3G5M - chains A and B; structure by X-ray diffraction, 1.84 A resolution.

== Chain A (and B) ==
Molecule: Ribosyldihydronicotinamide dehydrogenase [quinone]
From: Homo sapiens
Notes: EC 1.10.99.2; chain B of this document is another copy of the same molecule, construct and numbering; everything in this record applies to it too
UniProt: P16083 (NQO2_HUMAN); residues 0-230 here correspond to UniProt positions 1-231 (UniProt number = residue number + 1)
Chain sequence (231 residues; numbered 0 to 230; the number before each row is that of its first residue; numbering starts at 0):
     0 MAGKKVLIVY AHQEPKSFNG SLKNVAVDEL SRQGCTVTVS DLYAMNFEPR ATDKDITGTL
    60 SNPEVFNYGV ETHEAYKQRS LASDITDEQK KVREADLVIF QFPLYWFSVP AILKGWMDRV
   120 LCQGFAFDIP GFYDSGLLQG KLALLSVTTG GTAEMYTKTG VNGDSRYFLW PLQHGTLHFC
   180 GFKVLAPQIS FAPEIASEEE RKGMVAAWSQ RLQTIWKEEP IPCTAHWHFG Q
Disordered / not traced: 0
Metal / ion sites: Zn2+: H173, H177, C222
Residues lining bound ligands:
  - FAD (flavin-adenine dinucleotide), molecule 1: H11, K15, S16, F17, N18, S20, P102, L103, Y104, W105, F106, T147, T148, G149, G150, Y155, P192, E193, E197, R200, K201, V204
  - FAD, molecule 2: N66, Y67, G68, D117
  - XM5 (6-methoxy-9-methyl[1,3]dioxolo[4,5-h]quinolin-8(9H)-one), molecule 1: W105, F106, G149, G150, M154, Y155, N161
  - XM5, molecule 2: Q122, F126, I128, G174, F178
UniProt features mapped onto this chain:
  - binding site (FAD): H11, F17 to S20, L103 to F106, T147 to G150, Y155, E193, R200
  - binding site (substrate): F126 to I128
  - binding site (Zn(2+)): H173, H177, C222
  - modified residue (Phosphoserine): S79, S196
What the authors report for this chain:
  - binding site for XM5: W105, F106, F126, Y132, Y155, N161, F178

== Interface between chain A and chain B ==
Contacting residue pairs (87):
  Q12(A) - A50(B)  hydrogen bond (side chain-backbone)
  Q12(A) - F65(B)
  Q12(A) - Y67(B)
  E13(A) - V64(B)
  E13(A) - F65(B)  hydrogen bond (side chain-backbone)
  K15(A) - E63(B)
  Y42(A) - A50(B)
  N45(A) - R49(B)  hydrogen bond (backbone-side chain)
  F46(A) - R49(B)  hydrogen bond (backbone-side chain)
  E47(A) - R49(B)  salt bridge
  P48(A) - P48(B)  hydrophobic
  P48(A) - R49(B)
  P48(A) - A110(B)
  R49(A) - N45(B)  hydrogen bond (side chain-backbone)
  R49(A) - F46(B)  hydrogen bond (side chain-backbone)
  R49(A) - E47(B)  salt bridge
  R49(A) - P48(B)
  R49(A) - I111(B)
  A50(A) - Q12(B)  hydrogen bond (backbone-side chain)
  A50(A) - Y42(B)
  E63(A) - K15(B)  hydrogen bond (backbone-side chain)
  V64(A) - E13(B)
  F65(A) - Q12(B)
  F65(A) - E13(B)  hydrogen bond (backbone-side chain)
  N66(A) - E193(B)  hydrogen bond
  Y67(A) - Q12(B)
  Y67(A) - Y104(B)
  Y104(A) - A50(B)  hydrophobic
  Y104(A) - Y67(B)
  Y104(A) - K113(B)  hydrogen bond (backbone-side chain)
  Y104(A) - D117(B)
  W105(A) - M116(B)  hydrogen bond (side chain-backbone)
  W105(A) - D117(B)
  W105(A) - L120(B)
  W105(A) - F126(B)  hydrophobic
  W105(A) - P170(B)
  W105(A) - G174(B)
  W105(A) - T175(B)
  W105(A) - F178(B)  hydrophobic
  W105(A) - C179(B)  hydrophobic
  F106(A) - Y132(B)
  F106(A) - W169(B)
  F106(A) - P170(B)  hydrophobic
  F106(A) - G174(B)
  S107(A) - K113(B)
  V108(A) - K113(B)  hydrogen bond (backbone-side chain)
  P109(A) - D117(B)
  A110(A) - P48(B)
  A110(A) - A110(B)
  A110(A) - K113(B)
  A110(A) - G114(B)
  A110(A) - D117(B)  hydrogen bond (backbone-side chain)
  I111(A) - R49(B)
  K113(A) - Y104(B)  hydrogen bond (side chain-backbone)
  K113(A) - S107(B)
  K113(A) - V108(B)  hydrogen bond (side chain-backbone)
  K113(A) - A110(B)
  G114(A) - A110(B)
  M116(A) - W105(B)  hydrogen bond (backbone-side chain)
  D117(A) - Y104(B)
  D117(A) - W105(B)
  D117(A) - P109(B)
  D117(A) - A110(B)  hydrogen bond (side chain-backbone)
  L120(A) - W105(B)
  F126(A) - W105(B)  hydrophobic
  Y132(A) - F106(B)
  Y132(A) - V160(B)
  Y132(A) - N161(B)  hydrogen bond
  V160(A) - Y132(B)  hydrogen bond (backbone-side chain)
  V160(A) - H173(B)  hydrogen bond (backbone-side chain)
  N161(A) - Y132(B)  hydrogen bond
  N161(A) - W169(B)
  Y166(A) - W169(B)
  Y166(A) - F228(B)  hydrophobic
  W169(A) - F106(B)
  W169(A) - N161(B)
  W169(A) - Y166(B)
  P170(A) - F106(B)  hydrophobic
  H173(A) - V160(B)
  G174(A) - W105(B)
  G174(A) - F106(B)
  T175(A) - W105(B)
  F178(A) - W105(B)  hydrophobic
  C179(A) - W105(B)  hydrophobic
  E193(A) - N66(B)  hydrogen bond
  F228(A) - Y166(B)  hydrophobic
  F228(A) - F228(B)  hydrophobic
Interface residues without a listed pair, chain A (48 interface residues in all): H11, T51, F131, G162, F167, A224
Interface residues without a listed pair, chain B (49 interface residues in all): H11, T51, V69, M154, G162, F167, A224

== In short ==
48 residues of chain A and 49 residues of chain B are in contact; the contacts include 23 hydrogen bonds and 2
salt bridges. Polar pairs include E47(A)-R49(B), Q12(A)-A50(B) and E13(A)-F65(B). Chain A binds compound XM5
and flavin-adenine dinucleotide. The paper reports a binding site for XM5 at W105(A), F106(A) and F126(A)
among others.
Chain A and chain B are both Ribosyldihydronicotinamide dehydrogenase [quinone] (Homo sapiens); the structure,
Synthesis of Casimiroin and Optimization of Its Quinone Reductase 2 and Aromatase Inhibitory activity, was
determined by X-ray diffraction together with 3GAM from the same study.
